PDB entry 7RBH | X-ray diffraction, 1.75 A resolution | chains A and P of the 4 polymer chains in the assembly

== Chain A ==
Molecule: DNA polymerase beta
Source organism: Homo sapiens
Notes: EC 2.7.7.7, 4.2.99.-
Reference sequence: P06746 (DPOLB_HUMAN); residue numbers follow UniProt; this construct covers 1-335
Amino-acid sequence (341 residues; numbered 1 to 341; the number before each row is that of its first residue):
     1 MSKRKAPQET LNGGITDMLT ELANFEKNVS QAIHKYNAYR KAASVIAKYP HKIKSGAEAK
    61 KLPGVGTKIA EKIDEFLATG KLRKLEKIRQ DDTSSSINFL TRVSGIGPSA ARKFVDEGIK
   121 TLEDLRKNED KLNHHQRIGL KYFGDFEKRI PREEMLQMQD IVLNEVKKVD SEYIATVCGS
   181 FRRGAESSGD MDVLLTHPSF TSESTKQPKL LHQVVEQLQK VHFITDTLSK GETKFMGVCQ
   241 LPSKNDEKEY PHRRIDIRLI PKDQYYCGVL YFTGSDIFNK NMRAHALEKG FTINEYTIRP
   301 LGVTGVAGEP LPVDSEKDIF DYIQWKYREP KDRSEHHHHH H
Unresolved in the structure: 1-9, 336-341
Construct notes: expression tag (336-341)
Covalent attachments: 2-deoxy-3,5-di-O-phosphono-D-erythro-pentitol (QPJ) linked to Lys-72
Bound ions: Ca2+ site 1: Asp-190, Asp-192 (together with 2'-deoxycytidine-5'-triphosphate); Ca2+ site 2: Asp-190, Asp-192, Asp-256 (together with 2'-deoxycytidine-5'-triphosphate) (shared with DC10(P) of chain P); Ca2+ site 3 near Glu-295 (its only coordinating residue here)
Residues lining bound ligands:
  - 2'-deoxycytidine-5'-triphosphate (DCP): Arg-149, Gly-179, Ser-180, Arg-183, Ser-188, Gly-189, Asp-190, Asp-192, Tyr-271, Phe-272, Thr-273, Gly-274, Ser-275, Asp-276, Asn-279
  - QPJ (2-deoxy-3,5-di-O-phosphono-D-erythro-pentitol): Glu-26, Lys-35, Tyr-39, Lys-68, Lys-84
UniProt features mapped onto this chain:
  - region: Arg-183 to Asp-192 (DNA-binding)
  - active site: Lys-72 (Nucleophile)
  - binding site (K(+)): Lys-60, Leu-62, Val-65, Thr-101, Val-103, Ile-106
  - binding site (Na(+)): Lys-60, Leu-62, Val-65, Thr-101, Val-103, Ile-106
  - binding site (dATP): Arg-149, Ser-180, Arg-183, Gly-189, Asp-190
  - binding site (dCTP): Arg-149, Ser-180, Arg-183, Gly-189, Asp-190
  - binding site (dGTP): Arg-149, Ser-180, Arg-183, Gly-189, Asp-190, Asp-192
  - binding site (dTTP): Arg-149, Ser-180, Arg-183, Gly-189, Asp-190
  - binding site (Mg(2+)): Asp-190, Asp-192, Asp-256
  - modified residue: Lys-72 (N6-acetyllysine), Arg-83 (Omega-N-methylarginine), Arg-152 (Omega-N-methylarginine)
  - cross-link (Glycyl lysine isopeptide (Lys-Gly)): Lys-41 (interchain with G-Cter in ubiquitin), Lys-61 (interchain with G-Cter in ubiquitin), Lys-81 (interchain with G-Cter in ubiquitin)
  - natural variant: Leu-22 (L22P: Found in a gastric cancer sample; uncertain significance), Tyr-39 (Y39C: Found in a gastric cancer sample; uncertain significance), Gly-118 (G118V: Decreased DNA-directed DNA polymerase activity), Arg-137 (R137Q: Decreased function in base-excision repair), Arg-149 (R149I: Decreased DNA-directed DNA polymerase activity), Asp-160 (D160N: Found in a gastric cancer sample; uncertain significance), Cys-239 (C239R: Found in a gastric cancer sample; uncertain significance), Lys-289 (K289M: Found in a colon cancer sample; uncertain significance), Asn-294 (N294D: Found in a gastric cancer sample; uncertain significance), Glu-295 (E295K: Found in a gastric cancer sample; uncertain significance)
  - mutagenesis: Phe-25 (F25W: No effect on 5'-dRP lyase activity. Decreased ssDNA binding), His-34 (H34G: Decreased 5'-dRP lyase activity. Decreased ssDNA binding), Lys-35 (K35A: Decreased 5'-dRP lyase activity. Decreased ssDNA binding. Loss of 5'-dRP lyase activity; when associated with A-68 and A-72. Decreased ssDNA binding; when associated with A-68 and A-72 ...), Tyr-39 (Y39F: No effect on 5'-dRP lyase activity; Y39Q: Abolishes DNA polymerase and 5'-dRP lyase activity), Lys-41 (K41R: Abolishes ubiquitination; when associated with R-61 and R-81), Lys-60 (K60A: Decreased 5'-dRP lyase activity. Decreased ssDNA binding), Lys-61 (K61R: Abolishes ubiquitination; when associated with R-41 and R-81), Lys-68 (K68A: No effect on 5'-dRP lyase activity. Decreased ssDNA binding. Loss of 5'-dRP lyase activity; when associated with A-35 and A-72. Decreased ssDNA binding; when associated with A-35 and A-72 ...), Glu-71 (E71Q: No effect on 5'-dRP lyase activity. No effect on structure shown by circular dichroism. No effect on ssDNA binding), Lys-72 (K72A: Severely reduced 5'-dRP lyase activity. Does not affect ssDNA binding. Loss of 5'-dRP lyase activity; when associated with A-35 and A-68. Decreased ssDNA binding ...), Glu-75 (E75A: Slightly decreased 5'-dRP lyase activity. Decreased ssDNA binding. No effect on structure shown by circular dichroism), Lys-81 (K81R: Abolishes ubiquitination; when associated with R-41 and R-61), 5 further mutagenesis entries in UniProt
From the paper describing this entry:
  - catalytic residues: Glu-71 (proposed by the authors, not directly observed)

== Chain P ==
Molecule: 10-nt DNA strand
Sequence (10 nucleotides; row label = number of the first residue in the row):
     1 GCTGATGCGC
Bound ions: Ca2+: DC10 (together with 2'-deoxycytidine-5'-triphosphate) (shared with Asp-190(A), Asp-192(A), Asp-256(A) of chain A)

== Interface between chain A and chain P ==
Pairs across the interface - 15 pairs, chain A then chain P:
  Val-103(A) with DG9(P), phosphate contact
  Ser-104(A) with DG9(P), phosphate contact
  Gly-105(A) with DC8(P), phosphate contact; DG9(P), hydrogen bond to the phosphate
  Ile-106(A) with DG9(P), phosphate contact
  Gly-107(A) with DC8(P), hydrogen bond to the phosphate
  Pro-108(A) with DC8(P), phosphate contact
  Ser-109(A) with DG7(P), phosphate contact; DC8(P), hydrogen bond to the phosphate
  Ala-110(A) with DC8(P), hydrogen bond to the phosphate
  His-135(A) with DG9(P), sugar contact
  Asp-192(A) with DC10(P), phosphate contact
  Arg-254(A) with DC10(P), salt bridge to the phosphate
  Asp-256(A) with DC10(P), phosphate contact
  Tyr-271(A) with DC10(P), hydrogen bond to the base
Also at the interface, not in a pair above, chain A (16 interface residues in all): Asp-190, Met-236, Phe-272

== Overview ==
The interface between chain A and chain P involves 16 residues on one side and 4 on the other, with 5 hydrogen
bonds and 1 salt bridge. Polar contacts include Tyr-271(A)/DC10(P), Gly-105(A)/DG9(P) and Gly-107(A)/DC8(P).
Bound to chain A: 2'-deoxycytidine-5'-triphosphate. Covalently linked compound QPJ: at Lys-72(A). From the
paper: the catalytic residue Glu-71(A).
Here chain A is DNA polymerase beta (Homo sapiens) and chain P is a 10-nt DNA strand. Entry 7RBH (Human DNA
polymerase beta crosslinked ternary complex 2) was determined by X-ray diffraction together with 7RBE, 7RBF,
7RBG, 7RBI, 7RBJ, 7RBK and 4 further entries from the same study.
